1KKM - chains A and H of the 6 polymer chains in the assembly; structure by X-ray diffraction, 2.80 A resolution.

== Chain A ==
Molecule: HprK protein
From: Lactobacillus casei
Notes: EC 2.7.1.-, 3.1.3.-
UniProtKB: Q9RE09 (HPRK_LACCA); numbering as in UniProt (aligned over 128-319)
Amino-acid sequence (205 residues; each row starts with the number of its first residue):
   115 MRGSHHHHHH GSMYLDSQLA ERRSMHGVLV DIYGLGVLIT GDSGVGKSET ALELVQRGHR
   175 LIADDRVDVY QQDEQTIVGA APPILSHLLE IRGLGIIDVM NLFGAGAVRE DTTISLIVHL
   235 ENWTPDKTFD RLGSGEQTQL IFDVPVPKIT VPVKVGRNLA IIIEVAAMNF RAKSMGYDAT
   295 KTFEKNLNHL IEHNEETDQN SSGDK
Unresolved in the structure: 115-134, 311-319
Sequence notes: expression tag (115-127)
Ion coordination: Ca2+: Ser162, Glu204 (shared with Ser46(H) of chain H)
Curated features (UniProtKB/Swiss-Prot):
  - region: Leu203 to Asp212 (Important for the catalytic mechanism of both phosphorylation and dephosphorylation), Pro266 to Arg271 (Important for the catalytic mechanism of dephosphorylation)
  - active site: His140, Lys161, Asp179 (Proton acceptor), Arg245
  - binding site (ATP): Gly155 to Ser162
  - binding site (Mg(2+)): Ser162, Glu204
Reported in the primary citation:
  - catalytic residues: Asp179
  - contacts within the chain: His140-Asp179 (hydrogen bond), Ser162-Asp178, Asp178-Glu204
  - binding site for phosphate ion: Ser157 to Ser162
  - catalytic residues: Lys161, Arg245 (proposed by the authors, not directly observed)
  - Ca2+ coordination: Ser162, Glu204
  - conformationally variable residues (order/disorder transition): Asn236 to Val258

== Chain H ==
Molecule: Phosphocarrier protein hpr
From: Bacillus subtilis
UniProtKB: P08877 (PTHP_BACSU); residues 1-88 here correspond to UniProt positions 0-87 (UniProt number = residue number - 1)
Amino-acid sequence (100 residues; each row starts with the number of its first residue; numbers below 1 keep their minus sign (Met-11 is residue -11)):
   -11 MRGSHHHHHH GSMAQKTFKV TADSGIHARP ATVLVQTASK YDADVNLEYN GKTVNLKSIM
    49 GVMSLGIAKG AEITISASGA DENDALNALE ETMKSERLGE
Unresolved in the structure: -11 to 1
Sequence notes: expression tag (-11 to 0); modified residue (46); engineered mutation Arg85 (Gly84 in P08877)
Modified residues: Ser46 (phosphoserine; SEP)
Ion coordination: Ca2+: Ser46 (shared with Ser162(A), Glu204(A) of chain A)
Reported in the primary citation:
  - post-translational modification sites: Ser46

== Interface between chain A and chain H ==
Residue-residue contacts - 23 pairs, chain A then chain H:
  Arg136(A) - Lys40(H)
  Ser138(A) - Lys40(H)  hydrogen bond
  Ser138(A) - Thr41(H)
  His140(A) - Asn43(H)
  His140(A) - Ser46(H)
  Ser157(A) - Lys45(H)
  Ser157(A) - Ser46(H)
  Lys161(A) - Ser46(H)
  Asp179(A) - Ser46(H)
  Asp179(A) - Ile47(H)  hydrogen bond (side chain-backbone)
  Asp179(A) - Met48(H)  hydrogen bond (side chain-backbone)
  Asp179(A) - Gly49(H)  hydrogen bond (side chain-backbone)
  Arg180(A) - Lys40(H)
  Arg180(A) - Ser52(H)  hydrogen bond
  Asp182(A) - Lys40(H)  salt bridge
  Ile198(A) - Ser52(H)
  Leu199(A) - Met48(H)  hydrophobic
  Leu199(A) - Ser52(H)
  Leu202(A) - Met48(H)  hydrophobic
  Glu204(A) - Ser46(H)
  Glu204(A) - Ile47(H)
  Glu204(A) - Met48(H)
  Ile210(A) - Met48(H)  hydrophobic
Interface residues without a listed pair, chain A (15 interface residues in all): Asp178, Leu203
Interface residues without a listed pair, chain H (11 interface residues in all): Val42, Leu53
The authors on this interface:
  - residue pairs: His140(A)-Ser46(H) (hydrogen bond), Asp179(A)-Ser46(H), Ser52(H)-Arg180(A) (hydrogen bond)
  - interface residues, chain H: Met48(H)

== Summary ==
15 residues of chain A face 11 of chain H across their interface, with 5 hydrogen bonds and 1 salt bridge.
Among the polar pairs are Asp182(A)-Lys40(H), Ser138(A)-Lys40(H) and Asp179(A)-Ile47(H). The paper describes
hydrogen bonds between His140(A) and Ser46(H) and Ser52(H) and Arg180(A); a contact between Asp179(A) and
Ser46(H). The paper reports catalytic residues Asp179(A), Lys161(A) and Arg245(A); a binding site for
phosphate ion at Ser157(A).
Here chain A is HprK protein (Lactobacillus casei) and chain H is Phosphocarrier protein hpr (Bacillus
subtilis). Entry 1KKM (L.casei HprK/P in complex with B.subtilis P-Ser-HPr) was determined by X-ray
diffraction (same publication as 1KKL).
